Entry 1DQZ (X-ray diffraction, 1.50 A resolution); this record covers chains A and B.

Chain A:
Name: Protein (ANTIGEN 85-C)
Source organism: Mycobacterium tuberculosis
UniProt: P0A4V4 (A85C_MYCTU); residues 3-282 here correspond to UniProt positions 49-328 (UniProt number = residue number + 46)
Sequence (280 residues; row label = number of the first residue in the row):
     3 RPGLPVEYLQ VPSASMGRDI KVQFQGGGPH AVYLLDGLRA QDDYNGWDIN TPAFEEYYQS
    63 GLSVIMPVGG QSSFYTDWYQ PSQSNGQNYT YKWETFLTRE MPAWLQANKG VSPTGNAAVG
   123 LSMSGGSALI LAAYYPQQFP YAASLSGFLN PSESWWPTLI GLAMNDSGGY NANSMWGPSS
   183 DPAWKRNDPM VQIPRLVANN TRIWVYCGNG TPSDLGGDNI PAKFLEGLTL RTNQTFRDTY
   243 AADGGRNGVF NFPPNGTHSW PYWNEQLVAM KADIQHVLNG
Differences from the reference sequence: conflict Ser-156 (Gly202 in P0A4V4)
From the paper describing this entry:
  - catalytic residues: Ser-124, Glu-228, His-260
  - contacts within the chain: Glu-228/His-260
  - mutagenesis - S124A: abolished catalytic activity (citing earlier work)

Chain B:
Name: Protein (ANTIGEN 85-C)
Source organism: Mycobacterium tuberculosis
UniProt: P0A4V4 (A85C_MYCTU); residues 503-782 here correspond to UniProt positions 49-328 (UniProt number = residue number - 454)
Sequence (280 residues; row label = number of the first residue in the row):
   503 RPGLPVEYLQ VPSASMGRDI KVQFQGGGPH AVYLLDGLRA QDDYNGWDIN TPAFEEYYQS
   563 GLSVIMPVGG QSSFYTDWYQ PSQSNGQNYT YKWETFLTRE MPAWLQANKG VSPTGNAAVG
   623 LSMSGGSALI LAAYYPQQFP YAASLSGFLN PSESWWPTLI GLAMNDSGGY NANSMWGPSS
   683 DPAWKRNDPM VQIPRLVANN TRIWVYCGNG TPSDLGGDNI PAKFLEGLTL RTNQTFRDTY
   743 AADGGRNGVF NFPPNGTHSW PYWNEQLVAM KADIQHVLNG
Differences from the reference sequence: conflict Ser-656 (Gly202 in P0A4V4)

Chain A / chain B interface:
Residue-residue contacts (28; chain A residue first):
  Glu-155(A) / Trp-657(B)
  Ser-156(A) / Trp-657(B)  hydrogen bond
  Trp-157(A) / Glu-655(B)
  Trp-157(A) / Ser-656(B)  hydrogen bond
  Trp-157(A) / Trp-657(B)
  Trp-157(A) / Trp-658(B)
  Trp-157(A) / Leu-661(B)  hydrophobic
  Trp-158(A) / Trp-657(B)
  Thr-160(A) / Arg-733(B)
  Leu-161(A) / Trp-657(B)  hydrophobic
  Leu-161(A) / Phe-726(B)
  Leu-161(A) / Leu-730(B)  hydrophobic
  Leu-164(A) / Phe-726(B)  hydrophobic
  Leu-164(A) / Gly-729(B)
  Leu-164(A) / Leu-730(B)  hydrophobic
  Asp-168(A) / Ile-722(B)
  Asp-168(A) / Lys-725(B)  hydrogen bond (backbone-side chain)
  Asp-168(A) / Phe-726(B)  hydrogen bond (side chain-backbone)
  Ile-222(A) / Arg-541(B)
  Ile-222(A) / Asp-668(B)
  Pro-223(A) / Pro-723(B)  hydrophobic
  Lys-225(A) / Asp-668(B)  hydrogen bond (side chain-backbone)
  Phe-226(A) / Leu-661(B)
  Phe-226(A) / Leu-664(B)  hydrophobic
  Phe-226(A) / Asp-668(B)  hydrogen bond (backbone-side chain)
  Leu-230(A) / Leu-661(B)  hydrophobic
  Leu-230(A) / Leu-664(B)  hydrophobic
  Arg-233(A) / Thr-660(B)
Other interface residues (no listed pair), chain A (18 interface residues in all): Arg-41, Ala-165, Ser-169, Gly-229
Other interface residues (no listed pair), chain B (18 interface residues in all): Ala-665, Ser-669

Overview:
Chain A and chain B each contribute 18 residues to their interface, with 6 hydrogen bonds. Polar contacts
include Ser-156(A)/Trp-657(B), Trp-157(A)/Ser-656(B) and Asp-168(A)/Lys-725(B). From the paper: catalytic
residues Ser-124(A), Glu-228(A) and His-260(A); S124A of chain A abolishes catalytic activity.
Both chains are Protein (ANTIGEN 85-C) (Mycobacterium tuberculosis). Entry 1DQZ (Crystal structure of antigen
85C from mycobacterium tuberculosis) was determined by X-ray diffraction together with 1DQY from the same
study.
